Entry 8IP0 (electron microscopy, 3.60 A resolution); this record covers chains O and F of the 16 polymer chains in the assembly.

[Chain O]
Molecule: Fruiting body developmental protein R-like protein
From: Synechocystis sp. PCC 6714
UniProtKB: A0A068N458 (A0A068N458_SYNY4); residues 1-301 here = UniProt positions 1-301
Chain sequence (301 residues; each row starts with the number of its first residue):
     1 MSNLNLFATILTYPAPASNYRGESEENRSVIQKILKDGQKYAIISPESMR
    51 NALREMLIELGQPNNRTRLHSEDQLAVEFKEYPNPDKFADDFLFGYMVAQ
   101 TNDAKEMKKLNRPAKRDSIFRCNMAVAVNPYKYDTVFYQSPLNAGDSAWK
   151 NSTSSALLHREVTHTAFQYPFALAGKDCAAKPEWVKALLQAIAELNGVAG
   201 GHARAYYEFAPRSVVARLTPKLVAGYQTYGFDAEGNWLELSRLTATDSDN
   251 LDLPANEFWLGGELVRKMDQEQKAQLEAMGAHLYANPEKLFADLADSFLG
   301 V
Unresolved in the structure: 1-2, 16-31, 71-74, 134-164, 282-286, 300-301

[Chain F]
Molecule: 44-nt RNA strand
Sequence (44 nucleotides; each row starts with the number of its first residue):
     1 AGAGCACUUUUAUCACCGUGUCCCCAAUCUGGAUAUUUUGUGUG

[Chain O / chain F interface]
Residue-residue contacts (14):
  Glu-47(O) with G44(F), hydrogen bond to the sugar
  Arg-50(O) with G42(F), phosphate contact; U43(F), salt bridge to the phosphate
  Asn-51(O) with G44(F), hydrogen bond to the phosphate
  Arg-54(O) with U43(F), salt bridge to the phosphate
  Arg-68(O) with G44(F), salt bridge to the phosphate
  His-70(O) with G44(F), salt bridge to the phosphate
  Phe-94(O) with G42(F), sugar contact
  Tyr-96(O) with U41(F), sugar contact; G42(F), hydrogen bond to the base
  Val-98(O) with G42(F), base contact
  Arg-116(O) with U41(F), phosphate contact; G42(F), salt bridge to the phosphate
  Gly-200(O) with G44(F), base contact
Other interface residues (no listed pair), chain O (13 interface residues in all): Ser-48, Leu-93

[Summary]
Chain O and chain F form an interface of 13 and 4 residues respectively; the contacts include 3 hydrogen bonds
and 5 salt bridges. Polar contacts include Tyr-96(O)/G42(F), Glu-47(O)/G44(F) and Asn-51(O)/G44(F).
Chain O is Fruiting body developmental protein R-like protein (Synechocystis sp. PCC 6714) and chain F is a
44-nt RNA strand; the structure, Cryo-EM structure of type I-B Cascade bound to a PAM-containing dsDNA target
at 3.6 angstrom resolution, was determined by electron microscopy together with 8H67 from the same study.
